Entry 5NW9 (X-ray diffraction, 2.04 A resolution); this record covers chains A and C.

Chain A:
Name: Tyrosyl-DNA phosphodiesterase 1
Organism: Homo sapiens
Notes: EC 3.1.4.-; fragment: delta 1-148
UniProtKB: Q9NUW8 (TYDP1_HUMAN); residue numbers follow UniProt; this construct covers 149-608
Amino-acid sequence (485 residues; numbered 124 to 608; the number before each row is that of its first residue):
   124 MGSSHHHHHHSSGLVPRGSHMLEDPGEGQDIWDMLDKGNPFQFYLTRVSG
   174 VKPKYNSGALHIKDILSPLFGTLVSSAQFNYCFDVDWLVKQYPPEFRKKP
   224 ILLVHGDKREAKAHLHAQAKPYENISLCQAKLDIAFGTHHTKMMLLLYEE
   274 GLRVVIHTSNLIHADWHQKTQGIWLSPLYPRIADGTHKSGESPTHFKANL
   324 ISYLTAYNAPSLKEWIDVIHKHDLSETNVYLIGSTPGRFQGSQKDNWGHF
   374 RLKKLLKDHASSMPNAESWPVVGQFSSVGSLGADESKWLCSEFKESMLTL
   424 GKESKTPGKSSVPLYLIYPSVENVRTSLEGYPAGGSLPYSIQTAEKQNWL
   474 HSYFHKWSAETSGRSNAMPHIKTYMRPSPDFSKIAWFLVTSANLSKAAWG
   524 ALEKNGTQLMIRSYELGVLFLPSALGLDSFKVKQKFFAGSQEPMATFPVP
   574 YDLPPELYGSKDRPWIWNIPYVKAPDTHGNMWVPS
Disordered / not traced: 124-160, 426-432, 558-567
Construct notes: initiating methionine (124); expression tag (125-148); conflict Asn322 (Asp in Q9NUW8), Thr328 (Met in Q9NUW8), Leu548 (Phe in Q9NUW8)
Swiss-Prot annotation at these positions:
  - region: Ser400 to Ser403 (Interaction with DNA)
  - active site: His263 (Nucleophile), His493 (Proton donor/acceptor)
  - binding site (substrate): Lys265, Lys495
  - site: Ser518 (Interaction with DNA)
  - natural variant: His493 (H493R: In SCAN1), Pro566 (P566L: In autosomal recessive or sporadic spinocerebellar ataxia affected Japanese individuals)
  - mutagenesis: His263 (H263A: Loss of activity), Lys265 (K265A: Abolishes hydrolysis of the covalent intermediate between the active site nucleophile and DNA; K265S: Reduces the activity to nearly undetectable levels), Asn283 (N283A: No effect), Gln294 (Q294A: Slightly reduced hydrolysis of the covalent intermediate between the active site nucleophile and DNA), His493 (H493A: 3000-fold reduction in activity; abolishes hydrolysis of the covalent intermediate between the active site nucleophile and DNA; H493N: 15000-fold reduction in activity), Lys495 (K495A: Abolishes hydrolysis of the covalent intermediate between the active site nucleophile and DNA; K495S: 125-fold reduction in activity), Asn516 (N516A: Reduced hydrolysis of the covalent intermediate between the active site nucleophile and DNA), Glu538 (E538A: Abolishes hydrolysis of the covalent intermediate between the active site nucleophile and DNA)
Reported in the primary citation:
  - binding site for the 9-nt DNA strand (chain C): Phe259, His263, Lys265, Asn283, His493, Lys495, Asn516
  - catalytic residues: His263, Lys265, Asn283, His493, Lys495, Asn516
  - mutagenesis - H263A: abolished catalytic activity on 3' quencher
  - mutagenesis - F259A: decreased catalytic activity
  - mutagenesis - F259W: unchanged catalytic activity
  - mutagenesis - F259Y (1.5-fold): increased catalytic activity
  - conformationally variable residues (side-chain flip): Lys527, Asn528

Chain C:
Molecule: 9-nt DNA strand
Sequence (9 nucleotides; row label = number of the first residue in the row; numbers below 1 keep their minus sign (DT-8 is residue -8)):
    -8 TGCGCAGTA

Chain A / chain C interface:
Residue-residue contacts (26; chain A residue first):
  Tyr204(A) - DG-2(C)  hydrogen bond to the base
  Tyr204(A) - DT-1(C)  base contact
  Phe259(A) - DA-3(C)  base contact
  Phe259(A) - DG-2(C)  base contact
  Thr261(A) - DT-1(C)  sugar contact
  His263(A) - DT-1(C)  hydrogen bond to the phosphate
  His263(A) - DA0(C)  salt bridge to the phosphate
  Lys265(A) - DA0(C)  salt bridge to the phosphate
  Asn283(A) - DA0(C)  hydrogen bond to the phosphate
  Ser399(A) - DA0(C)  phosphate contact
  Ser400(A) - DT-1(C)  hydrogen bond to the phosphate
  Gly402(A) - DG-2(C)  phosphate contact
  Ser403(A) - DA-3(C)  hydrogen bond to the phosphate
  Ser403(A) - DG-2(C)  hydrogen bond to the phosphate
  Pro461(A) - DT-1(C)  base contact
  Lys469(A) - DA-3(C)  salt bridge to the phosphate
  His493(A) - DA0(C)  salt bridge to the phosphate
  Lys495(A) - DA0(C)  salt bridge to the phosphate
  Asn516(A) - DT-1(C)  sugar contact
  Asn516(A) - DA0(C)  hydrogen bond to the phosphate
  Ser518(A) - DT-1(C)  hydrogen bond to the phosphate
  Lys519(A) - DG-2(C)  phosphate contact
  Ala520(A) - DG-2(C)  hydrogen bond to the phosphate
  Ala521(A) - DT-1(C)  phosphate contact
  Arg535(A) - DA-3(C)  hydrogen bond to the sugar
  Trp590(A) - DT-1(C)  base contact
Interface residues without a listed pair, chain A (24 interface residues in all): Ala258, Val401, Glu538
Interface residues without a listed pair, chain C (5 interface residues in all): DC-4

In short:
24 residues of chain A face 5 of chain C across their interface; the contacts include 10 hydrogen bonds and 5
salt bridges. Among the polar pairs are Tyr204(A)-DG-2(C), Arg535(A)-DA-3(C) and His263(A)-DT-1(C). From the
paper: catalytic residues His263(A), Lys265(A) and Asn283(A) among others; H263A of chain A abolishes
catalytic activity on 3' quencher; 4 substitutions were tested in all.
Chain A is Tyrosyl-DNA phosphodiesterase 1 (Homo sapiens) and chain C is a 9-nt DNA strand; the structure,
Crystal structure of the complex of Tdp1 with duplex DNA, was determined by X-ray diffraction together with
5NWA from the same study.
